PDB entry 4LC5 | X-ray diffraction, 1.97 A resolution | chains A and B

Chain A (and B):
Molecule: Cytidine and deoxycytidylate deaminase zinc-binding region
Organism: Nitrosomonas europaea
Notes: EC 3.5.-.-; chain B of this document is another copy of the same molecule, construct and numbering; everything in this record applies to it too
Reference sequence: Q82Y41 (Q82Y41_NITEU); residues 1-193 here = UniProt positions 1-193
Sequence (197 residues; each row starts with the number of its first residue; numbers below 1 keep their minus sign (Gly-1 is residue -1)):
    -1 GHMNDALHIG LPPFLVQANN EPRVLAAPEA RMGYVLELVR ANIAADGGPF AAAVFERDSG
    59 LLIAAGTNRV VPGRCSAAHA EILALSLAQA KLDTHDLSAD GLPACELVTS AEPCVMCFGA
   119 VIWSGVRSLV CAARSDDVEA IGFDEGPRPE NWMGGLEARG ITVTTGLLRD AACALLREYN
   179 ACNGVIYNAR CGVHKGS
Not modelled in the structure: -1 to 0, 190-195 (chain B: 181-195)
Disulfide bonds: Cys180-Cys189
Differences from the reference sequence: expression tag (-1 to 0, 194-195)
Bound ions: Zn2+: His77, Cys112, Cys115
Ligand contacts: 9-methylguanine (9MG): Phe48, Asn66, His77, Ala78, Glu79, Thr107, Ala109, Glu110, Pro111, Cys112, Val136, Phe141, Asp142, Glu143
Reported in the primary citation:
  - binding site for 9-methylguanine: Phe48, Asn66, His77, Glu79, Phe141
  - conformationally variable residues (side-chain flip): Asn66, Phe141
  - catalytic residues: Glu79, Glu143 (citing earlier work)

How chain A and chain B interact:
Pairs across the interface (85; chain A residue first):
  Met1(A) - Leu85(B)
  Asn2(A) - Asn17(B)
  Asn2(A) - Asn18(B)  hydrogen bond
  Asp3(A) - Leu9(B)
  Ala4(A) - His6(B)
  Ala4(A) - Ile7(B)
  Ala4(A) - Leu9(B)
  Ala4(A) - Leu85(B)
  Leu5(A) - Leu5(B)
  Leu5(A) - His6(B)
  Leu5(A) - Ile7(B)  hydrogen bond (backbone-backbone)
  Leu5(A) - Ser84(B)
  His6(A) - Ala4(B)
  His6(A) - Leu5(B)
  His6(A) - His6(B)
  Ile7(A) - Ala4(B)
  Ile7(A) - Leu5(B)  hydrogen bond (backbone-backbone)
  Gly8(A) - Asp3(B)
  Gly8(A) - Ala4(B)
  Leu9(A) - Asn2(B)
  Leu9(A) - Asp3(B)  hydrogen bond (backbone-backbone)
  Leu9(A) - Ala4(B)  hydrophobic
  Val14(A) - Asn2(B)
  Val14(A) - Asp3(B)
  Asn18(A) - Asn2(B)
  Val68(A) - His93(B)
  Val69(A) - His93(B)
  Arg72(A) - Gln87(B)
  Arg72(A) - Asp91(B)  salt bridge
  Arg72(A) - Thr92(B)
  Arg72(A) - His93(B)
  Cys73(A) - Ser84(B)  hydrogen bond
  Cys73(A) - Gln87(B)
  Cys73(A) - His93(B)
  Ser74(A) - Gln87(B)  hydrogen bond
  Ser74(A) - His93(B)
  Ser74(A) - Trp121(B)
  Ser74(A) - Ser122(B)
  Ala75(A) - Ser84(B)
  His77(A) - Trp121(B)
  Ser84(A) - Leu5(B)
  Ser84(A) - Cys73(B)  hydrogen bond
  Leu85(A) - Ala4(B)
  Leu85(A) - Leu5(B)  hydrophobic
  Gln87(A) - Arg72(B)
  Gln87(A) - Cys73(B)
  Gln87(A) - Ser74(B)  hydrogen bond
  Asp91(A) - Arg72(B)  salt bridge
  Thr92(A) - Arg72(B)
  His93(A) - Val68(B)
  His93(A) - Arg72(B)
  His93(A) - Cys73(B)
  His93(A) - Ser74(B)
  Cys112(A) - Trp121(B)  hydrogen bond
  Val113(A) - Val113(B)  hydrophobic
  Val113(A) - Gly117(B)
  Met114(A) - Met114(B)
  Met114(A) - Gly117(B)
  Met114(A) - Ala118(B)  hydrophobic
  Met114(A) - Trp121(B)
  Phe116(A) - Pro145(B)
  Gly117(A) - Val113(B)
  Gly117(A) - Met114(B)
  Ala118(A) - Met114(B)  hydrophobic
  Ile120(A) - Pro145(B)
  Trp121(A) - Ser74(B)
  Trp121(A) - His77(B)
  Trp121(A) - Cys112(B)  hydrogen bond
  Trp121(A) - Met114(B)
  Trp121(A) - Asp142(B)
  Trp121(A) - Glu143(B)
  Trp121(A) - Gly144(B)
  Ser122(A) - Ser74(B)
  Asp142(A) - Trp121(B)
  Glu143(A) - Trp121(B)
  Gly144(A) - Trp121(B)
  Pro145(A) - Phe116(B)
  Pro145(A) - Ile120(B)
  Pro145(A) - Pro147(B)
  Pro145(A) - Arg157(B)
  Pro147(A) - Pro145(B)
  Glu148(A) - Glu148(B)
  Arg157(A) - Asp142(B)  salt bridge
  Arg157(A) - Gly144(B)
  Arg157(A) - Pro145(B)
Other interface residues (no listed pair), chain A (43 interface residues in all): Ile80, Ala88, Arg146
Other interface residues (no listed pair), chain B (46 interface residues in all): Gly-1, Met1, Gly8, Val14, Val69, Ala75, Ile80, Leu81, Ala88, Arg146

In short:
The interface between chain A and chain B involves 43 residues on one side and 46 on the other, with 10
hydrogen bonds and 3 salt bridges. Polar contacts include Arg72(A)-Asp91(B), Arg157(A)-Asp142(B) and
Asn2(A)-Asn18(B). From the paper: catalytic residues Glu79(A) and Glu143(A); a binding site for
9-methylguanine at Phe48(A), Asn66(A) and His77(A) among others.
Both chains are Cytidine and deoxycytidylate deaminase zinc-binding region (Nitrosomonas europaea). Entry 4LC5
(Structural basis of substrate specificity of CDA superfamily guanine deaminase) was determined by X-ray
diffraction, deposited together with 4LCN, 4LCO, 4LCP, 4LD2 and 4LD4.
